PDB entry 5K9Q | X-ray diffraction, 2.50 A resolution | chains C and D of the 12 polymer chains in the assembly

[Chain C]
Protein: Hemagglutinin HA1
Organism: Influenza A virus
UniProt: Q91MA7 (HEMA_I68A4); residues 8-327 here correspond to UniProt positions 24-343 (UniProt number = residue number + 16)
Chain sequence (320 residues; numbered 8 to 327; the number before each row is that of its first residue):
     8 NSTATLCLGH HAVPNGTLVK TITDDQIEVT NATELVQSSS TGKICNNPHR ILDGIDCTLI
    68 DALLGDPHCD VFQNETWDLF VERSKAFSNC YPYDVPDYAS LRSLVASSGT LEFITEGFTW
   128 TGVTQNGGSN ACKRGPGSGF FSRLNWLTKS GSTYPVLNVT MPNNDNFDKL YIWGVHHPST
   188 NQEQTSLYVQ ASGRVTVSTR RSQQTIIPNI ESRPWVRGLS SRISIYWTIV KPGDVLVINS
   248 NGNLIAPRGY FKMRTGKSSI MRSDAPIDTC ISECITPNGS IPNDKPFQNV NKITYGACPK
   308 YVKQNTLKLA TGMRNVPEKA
Not modelled in the structure: 327
Cystine bridges: Cys-52/Cys-277, Cys-64/Cys-76, Cys-97/Cys-139, Cys-281/Cys-305
Covalently attached groups: N-acetylglucosamine (NAG) linked to Asn-22, Asn-38, Asn-81, Asn-165, Asn-285
Construct notes: conflict Glu-218 (Gly234 in Q91MA7), Ala-327 (Gln343 in Q91MA7)
Curated features (UniProtKB/Swiss-Prot):
  - glycosylation (N-linked (GlcNAc...) asparagine): Asn-8, Asn-22, Asn-38, Asn-81, Asn-165, Asn-285

[Chain D]
Protein: Hemagglutinin HA2
Organism: Influenza A virus (strain A/Hong Kong/1/1968 H3N2)
UniProt: Q91MA7 (HEMA_I68A4); residues 3-172 here correspond to UniProt positions 348-517 (UniProt number = residue number + 345)
Chain sequence (170 residues; each row starts with the number of its first residue):
     3 FGAIAGFIEN GWEGMIDGWY GFRHQNSEGT GQAADLKSTQ AAIDQINGKL NRVIEKTNEK
    63 FHQIEKEFSE VEGRIQDLEK YVEDTKIDLW SYNAELLVAL ENQHTIDLTD SEMNKLFEKT
   123 RRQLRENAED MGNGCFKIYH KCDNACIESI RNGTYDHDVY RDEALNNRFQ
Not modelled in the structure: 172
Cystine bridges: Cys-144/Cys-148
Covalently attached groups: N-acetylglucosamine (NAG) linked to Asn-154
Curated features (UniProtKB/Swiss-Prot):
  - glycosylation: Asn-154 (N-linked (GlcNAc...) asparagine)

[Chain C / chain D interface]
Disulfides between the chains: Cys-14(C)/Cys-137(D)
Pairs across the interface (131; chain C residue first):
  Ser-9(C) / His-142(D)
  Ser-9(C) / Lys-143(D)  hydrogen bond (backbone-backbone)
  Ser-9(C) / Asn-169(D)
  Thr-10(C) / Ile-140(D)
  Thr-10(C) / Tyr-141(D)
  Thr-10(C) / His-142(D)
  Ala-11(C) / Gln-27(D)
  Ala-11(C) / Phe-138(D)
  Ala-11(C) / Lys-139(D)
  Ala-11(C) / Ile-140(D)  hydrogen bond (backbone-backbone)
  Ala-11(C) / His-142(D)
  Thr-12(C) / His-26(D)
  Thr-12(C) / Gln-27(D)  hydrogen bond (backbone-backbone)
  Thr-12(C) / Phe-138(D)
  Leu-13(C) / Phe-24(D)  hydrophobic
  Leu-13(C) / Arg-25(D)
  Leu-13(C) / Thr-122(D)
  Leu-13(C) / Cys-137(D)
  Leu-13(C) / Phe-138(D)  hydrogen bond (backbone-backbone)
  Leu-13(C) / Ile-140(D)  hydrophobic
  Leu-13(C) / Ile-152(D)  hydrophobic
  Cys-14(C) / Ile-6(D)  hydrophobic
  Cys-14(C) / Ala-7(D)
  Cys-14(C) / Trp-14(D)
  Cys-14(C) / Gly-23(D)
  Cys-14(C) / Phe-24(D)
  Cys-14(C) / Arg-25(D)  hydrogen bond (backbone-backbone)
  Cys-14(C) / Gly-136(D)
  Cys-14(C) / Cys-137(D)  disulfide
  Leu-15(C) / Gly-8(D)
  Leu-15(C) / Phe-9(D)  hydrogen bond (backbone-backbone)
  Leu-15(C) / Trp-14(D)
  Leu-15(C) / Gly-23(D)
  Leu-15(C) / Phe-24(D)  hydrophobic
  Leu-15(C) / Met-115(D)  hydrophobic
  Leu-15(C) / Leu-118(D)  hydrophobic
  Leu-15(C) / Phe-119(D)  hydrophobic
  Leu-15(C) / Gly-136(D)  hydrogen bond (backbone-backbone)
  Leu-15(C) / Phe-138(D)  hydrophobic
  Gly-16(C) / Phe-9(D)
  Gly-16(C) / Trp-14(D)
  Gly-16(C) / Tyr-22(D)
  Gly-16(C) / Gly-23(D)  hydrogen bond (backbone-backbone)
  Gly-16(C) / Met-115(D)
  His-17(C) / Phe-9(D)
  His-17(C) / Asn-12(D)
  His-17(C) / Gly-13(D)
  His-17(C) / Trp-14(D)  hydrogen bond (backbone-backbone)
  His-17(C) / Met-17(D)
  His-17(C) / Trp-21(D)
  His-17(C) / Tyr-22(D)
  His-17(C) / Met-115(D)
  His-18(C) / Trp-14(D)
  His-18(C) / Met-17(D)
  His-18(C) / Gly-20(D)
  His-18(C) / Trp-21(D)  hydrogen bond (backbone-backbone)
  Ala-19(C) / Trp-14(D)  hydrogen bond (backbone-backbone)
  Ala-19(C) / Glu-15(D)
  Val-26(C) / Asn-104(D)
  Lys-27(C) / Glu-97(D)  salt bridge
  Lys-27(C) / Val-100(D)
  Lys-27(C) / Asn-104(D)  hydrogen bond (backbone-side chain)
  Thr-28(C) / Ala-101(D)
  Thr-28(C) / Gln-105(D)
  Thr-28(C) / Ile-108(D)
  Ile-29(C) / Ala-101(D)
  Ile-29(C) / Leu-102(D)  hydrophobic
  Ile-29(C) / Gln-105(D)
  Ile-34(C) / Ile-108(D)  hydrophobic
  Leu-42(C) / Val-100(D)  hydrophobic
  Arg-109(C) / Glu-67(D)  salt bridge
  Ser-110(C) / His-64(D)  hydrogen bond
  Ser-114(C) / His-64(D)
  Lys-264(C) / Phe-63(D)
  Ser-265(C) / His-64(D)
  Ser-266(C) / His-64(D)  hydrogen bond
  Arg-269(C) / Glu-67(D)  salt bridge
  Asn-290(C) / Ile-56(D)
  Asp-291(C) / Ile-56(D)
  Lys-292(C) / Ile-56(D)
  Pro-293(C) / Val-55(D)
  Pro-293(C) / Ile-56(D)
  Phe-294(C) / Ala-96(D)  hydrophobic
  Lys-299(C) / Lys-68(D)  hydrogen bond (backbone-side chain)
  Lys-299(C) / Ile-89(D)
  Ile-300(C) / Lys-68(D)
  Ile-300(C) / Glu-69(D)
  Thr-301(C) / Gln-65(D)  hydrogen bond (backbone-side chain)
  Tyr-302(C) / Lys-62(D)
  Tyr-302(C) / Phe-63(D)  hydrophobic
  Gly-303(C) / Asn-60(D)
  Gly-303(C) / Glu-61(D)
  Gly-303(C) / Lys-62(D)  hydrogen bond (backbone-backbone)
  Ala-304(C) / Asn-60(D)
  Ala-304(C) / Glu-61(D)
  Cys-305(C) / Asn-60(D)  hydrogen bond (backbone-backbone)
  Lys-307(C) / Trp-92(D)
  Tyr-308(C) / Ile-89(D)  hydrophobic
  Val-309(C) / Ser-93(D)
  Val-309(C) / Ala-96(D)  hydrophobic
  Lys-310(C) / Ile-89(D)
  Lys-310(C) / Asp-90(D)  salt bridge
  Lys-310(C) / Ser-93(D)  hydrogen bond (backbone-side chain)
  Gln-311(C) / Ser-93(D)  hydrogen bond (side chain-backbone)
  Gln-311(C) / Glu-97(D)  hydrogen bond
  Leu-314(C) / Ala-96(D)  hydrophobic
  Leu-314(C) / Glu-97(D)
  Lys-315(C) / Asn-104(D)  hydrogen bond (backbone-side chain)
  Leu-316(C) / Leu-52(D)  hydrophobic
  Leu-316(C) / Glu-103(D)
  Leu-316(C) / Asn-104(D)
  Ala-317(C) / Asn-104(D)  hydrogen bond (backbone-side chain)
  Thr-318(C) / Trp-21(D)
  Thr-318(C) / Ile-48(D)
  Gly-319(C) / Trp-21(D)
  Gly-319(C) / Thr-107(D)
  Met-320(C) / Trp-21(D)  hydrophobic
  Met-320(C) / Tyr-22(D)
  Met-320(C) / Thr-111(D)
  Arg-321(C) / Ile-108(D)
  Val-323(C) / Asn-12(D)
  Val-323(C) / Gly-13(D)  hydrogen bond (backbone-backbone)
  Pro-324(C) / Asn-12(D)
  Pro-324(C) / Gly-13(D)  hydrogen bond (backbone-backbone)
  Glu-325(C) / Asn-12(D)
  Glu-325(C) / Gly-13(D)
  Glu-325(C) / Trp-14(D)
  Glu-325(C) / Glu-15(D)  hydrogen bond (side chain-backbone)
  Glu-325(C) / Gly-16(D)
  Glu-325(C) / Arg-25(D)  salt bridge
  Lys-326(C) / Asn-12(D)
Also at the interface, not in a pair above, chain C (58 interface residues in all): Asn-8, Pro-21, Thr-30, Val-36, Pro-306
Also at the interface, not in a pair above, chain D (72 interface residues in all): Glu-11, Asn-28, Ser-29, Thr-59, Glu-85, Asp-86, Leu-99, Asp-112, Met-133, Cys-144, Ile-149, Glu-165

[In short]
The interface between chain C and chain D involves 58 residues on one side and 72 on the other; the contacts
include 1 disulfide bond, 26 hydrogen bonds and 5 salt bridges. Polar contacts include Lys-27(C)/Glu-97(D),
Arg-109(C)/Glu-67(D) and Arg-269(C)/Glu-67(D).
Here chain C is Hemagglutinin HA1 (Influenza A virus) and chain D is Hemagglutinin HA2 (Influenza A virus
(strain A/Hong Kong/1/1968 H3N2)). Entry 5K9Q (Crystal structure of multidonor HV1-18-class broadly
neutralizing Influenza A antibody 16.a.26 in complex with A/Hong Kong/1-4-MA21-1/1968 ...) was determined by
X-ray diffraction, deposited together with 5K9O.
